Entry 5NFD (X-ray diffraction, 2.18 A resolution); this record covers chain A.

# Chain A
Molecule: Kinesin-like protein KIF21A
From: Homo sapiens
Reference sequence: Q7Z4S6 (KI21A_HUMAN); residues 4-83 here correspond to UniProt positions 938-1017 (UniProt number = residue number + 934)
Sequence (82 residues; each row starts with the number of its first residue):
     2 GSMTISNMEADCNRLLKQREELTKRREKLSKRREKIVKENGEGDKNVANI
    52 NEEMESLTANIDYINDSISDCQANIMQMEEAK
Unresolved in the structure: 41-45, 82-83
Differences from the reference sequence: expression tag (2-3); engineered mutation Cys13 (Met947 in Q7Z4S6)
Cystine bridges: Cys13-Cys72
Reported in the primary citation:
  - mutagenesis - M13C (Tm 69 degC): increased stability in response to oxidizing conditions

# Summary
The paper reports that M13C increases stability in response to oxidizing conditions.
Chain A is Kinesin-like protein KIF21A (Homo sapiens); the structure, Antiparallel monomeric coiled coil of
Kif21A, was determined by X-ray diffraction.
